Entry 7R0O (X-ray diffraction, 2.00 A resolution); this record covers chain A.

# Chain A
Protein: Agap001425-pa
Organism: Anopheles gambiae
UniProtKB: Q7PXJ0 (Q7PXJ0_ANOGA); residues 1-339 here = UniProt positions 1-339
Chain sequence (360 residues; numbered -20 to 339; the number before each row is that of its first residue; numbers below 1 keep their minus sign (Met-20 is residue -20)):
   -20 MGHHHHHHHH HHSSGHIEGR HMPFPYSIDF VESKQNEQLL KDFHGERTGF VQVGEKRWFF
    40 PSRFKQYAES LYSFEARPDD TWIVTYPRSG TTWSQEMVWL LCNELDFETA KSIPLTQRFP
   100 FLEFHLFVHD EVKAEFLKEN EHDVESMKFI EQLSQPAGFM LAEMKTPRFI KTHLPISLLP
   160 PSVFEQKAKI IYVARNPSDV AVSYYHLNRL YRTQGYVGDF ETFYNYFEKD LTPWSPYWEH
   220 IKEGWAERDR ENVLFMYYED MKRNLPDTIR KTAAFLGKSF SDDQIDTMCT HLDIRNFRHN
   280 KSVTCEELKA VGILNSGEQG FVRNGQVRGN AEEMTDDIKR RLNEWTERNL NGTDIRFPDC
Disordered / not traced: -20 to 1, 284-285, 338-339
Sequence notes: initiating methionine (-20); expression tag (-19 to 0)
What the authors report for this chain:
  - catalytic residues: Lys150, His152 (by similarity / conservation)
  - binding site for glycerol: Lys150, His152

# In short
The paper reports catalytic residues Lys150 and His152; a binding site for glycerol at Lys150 and His152.
Chain A is Agap001425-pa (Anopheles gambiae); the structure, Structure of a cytosolic sulfotransferase of
Anopheles gambiae (AGAP001425), was determined by X-ray diffraction together with 7R0S and 7R0U from the same
study.
